Entry 3KC0 (X-ray diffraction, 2.80 A resolution); this record covers chains A and C of the 4 polymer chains in the assembly.

== Chain A (and C) ==
Protein: Fructose-1,6-bisphosphatase 1
From: Homo sapiens
Notes: EC 3.1.3.11; chain C of this document is another copy of the same molecule, construct and numbering; everything in this record applies to it too
UniProtKB: P09467 (F16P1_HUMAN); residues 1-337 here correspond to UniProt positions 2-338 (UniProt number = residue number + 1)
Chain sequence (337 residues; each row starts with the number of its first residue):
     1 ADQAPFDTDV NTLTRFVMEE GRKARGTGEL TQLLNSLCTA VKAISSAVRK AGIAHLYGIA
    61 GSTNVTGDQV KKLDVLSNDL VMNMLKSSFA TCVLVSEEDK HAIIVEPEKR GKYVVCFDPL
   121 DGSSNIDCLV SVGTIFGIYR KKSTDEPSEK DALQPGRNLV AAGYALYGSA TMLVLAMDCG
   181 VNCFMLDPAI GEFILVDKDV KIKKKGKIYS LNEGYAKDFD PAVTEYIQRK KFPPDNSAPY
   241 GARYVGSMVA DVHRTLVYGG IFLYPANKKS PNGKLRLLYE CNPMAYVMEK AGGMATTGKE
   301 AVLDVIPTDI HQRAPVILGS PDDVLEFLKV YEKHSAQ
Not modelled in the structure: 1-8, 62-69, 336-337 (chain C: 1-8, 62-70, 336-337)
Residues lining bound ligands: 2T5 ([(8H-indeno[1,2-d][1,3]thiazol-4-yloxy)methyl]phosphonic acid): Val17, Glu20, Gly21, Ala24, Gly26, Thr27, Gly28, Glu29, Leu30, Thr31, Leu34, Lys112, Tyr113, Met177
Swiss-Prot annotation at these positions:
  - binding site (AMP): Val17 to Gly21, Thr27 to Thr31, Lys112, Tyr113, Arg140
  - binding site (Mg(2+)): Asp68, Glu97, Asp118, Leu120, Asp121, Glu280
  - binding site (substrate): Asp121 to Ser124, Asn212 to Tyr215, Arg243 to Met248, Tyr264, Lys274 to Arg276
  - modified residue: Ala1 (N-acetylalanine), Lys150 (N6-succinyllysine), Tyr215 (Phosphotyrosine), Tyr244 (Phosphotyrosine), Tyr264 (Phosphotyrosine)

== How chain A and chain C interact ==
Contacting residue pairs (43):
  Asp9(A) - Ser87(C)
  Asp9(A) - Phe89(C)
  Asp9(A) - Lys109(C)  salt bridge
  Val10(A) - Asn83(C)
  Val10(A) - Met84(C)  hydrophobic
  Thr14(A) - Thr14(C)
  Thr14(A) - Asn35(C)
  Arg15(A) - Gln32(C)  hydrogen bond (backbone-side chain)
  Arg15(A) - Ser36(C)  hydrogen bond
  Arg15(A) - Met84(C)  hydrogen bond (side chain-backbone)
  Arg15(A) - Ser87(C)  hydrogen bond
  Arg15(A) - Ser88(C)
  Met18(A) - Met18(C)  hydrophobic
  Met18(A) - Thr31(C)
  Met18(A) - Gln32(C)
  Arg22(A) - Thr27(C)
  Thr27(A) - Arg22(C)
  Thr31(A) - Met18(C)
  Gln32(A) - Arg15(C)
  Gln32(A) - Met18(C)
  Gln32(A) - Glu19(C)
  Asn35(A) - Thr14(C)
  Ser36(A) - Arg15(C)  hydrogen bond
  Thr39(A) - Glu192(C)  hydrogen bond
  Lys42(A) - Ile190(C)  hydrogen bond (side chain-backbone)
  Lys42(A) - Gly191(C)  hydrogen bond (side chain-backbone)
  Lys42(A) - Glu192(C)  salt bridge
  Ala43(A) - Ile190(C)  hydrophobic
  Ser46(A) - Ala189(C)
  Ser46(A) - Ile190(C)
  Asn83(A) - Val10(C)
  Met84(A) - Arg15(C)  hydrogen bond (backbone-side chain)
  Ser87(A) - Arg15(C)  hydrogen bond
  Ser88(A) - Arg15(C)
  Lys109(A) - Asp9(C)  salt bridge
  Ala189(A) - Ser46(C)
  Ile190(A) - Lys42(C)  hydrogen bond (backbone-side chain)
  Ile190(A) - Ala43(C)  hydrophobic
  Gly191(A) - Lys42(C)  hydrogen bond (backbone-side chain)
  Gly191(A) - Ile190(C)
  Gly191(A) - Gly191(C)
  Glu192(A) - Thr39(C)  hydrogen bond
  Glu192(A) - Lys42(C)  salt bridge
Also at the interface, not in a pair above, chain A (27 interface residues in all): Glu19, Gly28, Phe89
Also at the interface, not in a pair above, chain C (27 interface residues in all): Gly28

== Overview ==
The chain A/chain C interface involves 27 residues from each chain; the contacts include 13 hydrogen bonds and
4 salt bridges. Polar pairs include Asp9(A)-Lys109(C), Lys42(A)-Glu192(C) and Arg15(A)-Gln32(C). Chain A binds
compound 2T5.
Both chains are Fructose-1,6-bisphosphatase 1 (Homo sapiens). Entry 3KC0 (Crystal structure of human liver
FBPase in complex with tricyclic inhibitor 10b) was determined by X-ray diffraction (same publication as 3KBZ
and 3KC1).
